PDB entry 8Z0K | electron microscopy, 2.51 A resolution | chains F and I of the 12 polymer chains in the assembly

Chain F:
Molecule: HNH endonuclease
Organism: Selenomonas sp
Chain sequence (344 residues; each row starts with the number of its first residue):
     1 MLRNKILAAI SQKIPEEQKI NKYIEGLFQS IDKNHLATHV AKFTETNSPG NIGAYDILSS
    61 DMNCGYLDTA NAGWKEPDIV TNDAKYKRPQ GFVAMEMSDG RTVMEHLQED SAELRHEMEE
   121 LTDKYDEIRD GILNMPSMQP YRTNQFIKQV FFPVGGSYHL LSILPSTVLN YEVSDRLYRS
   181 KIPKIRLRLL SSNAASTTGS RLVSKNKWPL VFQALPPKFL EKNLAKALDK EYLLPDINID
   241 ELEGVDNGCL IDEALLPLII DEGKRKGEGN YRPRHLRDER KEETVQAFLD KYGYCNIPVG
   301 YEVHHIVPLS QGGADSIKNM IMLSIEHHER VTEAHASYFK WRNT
Not modelled in the structure: 11-14, 243, 338-344
From the paper describing this entry:
  - catalytic residues: His305
  - binding site for the 7-nt DNA strand: Lys85, Arg88, Asn193 to Thr198, Ser204
  - binding site for the 37-nt DNA strand (chain I): Lys42, Asp83
  - mutagenesis - Y271A/R274A/H275A/R277A, H305A, E329A/T332A/E333A, H335A/K340A/W341A: abolished catalytic activity on target DNA
  - mutagenesis - K85A/R88A, K207A/W208A: decreased catalytic activity on target DNA
  - mutagenesis - L224G/L228G: decreased catalytic activity on dsDNA and ssDNA
  - mutagenesis - L224G/L228G: unchanged binding to target
  - mutagenesis - K207A/W208A: decreased binding to target DNA

Chain I:
Molecule: 37-nt DNA strand
Organism: Selenomonas sp
Sequence (37 nucleotides; each row starts with the number of its first residue; numbers below 1 keep their minus sign (DT-19 is residue -19)):
   -19 TGCTAAGCGC ACCTAATTTC CTGACGGCAA TCCGCAC

Chain F / chain I interface:
Residue-residue contacts (15; chain F residue first):
  Lys42(F) with DC15(I), salt bridge to the phosphate
  Thr46(F) with DG14(I), sugar contact
  Asn47(F) with DG14(I), sugar contact
  Ser48(F) with DC15(I), phosphate contact
  Pro49(F) with DC15(I), phosphate contact
  Asp83(F) with DG14(I), hydrogen bond to the base; DC15(I), sugar contact
  Lys85(F) with DC15(I), base contact; DA16(I), sugar contact
  Tyr86(F) with DA16(I), sugar contact
  Ser191(F) with DC13(I), hydrogen bond to the phosphate
  Asn193(F) with DC13(I), sugar contact
  Ala194(F) with DC13(I), phosphate contact
  Thr197(F) with DC13(I), hydrogen bond to the sugar; DG14(I), sugar contact
Interface residues without a listed pair, chain F (13 interface residues in all): Ala84
Interface residues without a listed pair, chain I (5 interface residues in all): DC17

Overview:
The interface between chain F and chain I involves 13 residues on one side and 5 on the other, with 3 hydrogen
bonds and 1 salt bridge. Polar pairs include Asp83(F)-DG14(I), Thr197(F)-DC13(I) and Ser191(F)-DC13(I). From
the paper: the catalytic residue His305(F); Y271A/R274A/H275A/R277A, H305A and E329A/T332A/E333A of chain F,
among others, abolish catalytic activity on target DNA; 7 substitutions were tested in all.
Chain F is HNH endonuclease and chain I is a 37-nt DNA strand, both from Selenomonas sp; the structure,
Cryo-EM structure of Cas8-HNH system at full R-loop state, was determined by electron microscopy, deposited
together with 8Z0L, 8ZDY and 8ZNR.
